Entry 9GU2 (electron microscopy, 2.73 A resolution); this record covers chains A and H of the 9 polymer chains in the assembly.

Chain A:
Molecule: Acetylcholine receptor subunit alpha
Organism: Homo sapiens
Reference sequence: P02708 (ACHA_HUMAN); residues 1-437 here correspond to UniProt positions 21-457 (UniProt number = residue number + 20)
Chain sequence (437 residues; row label = number of the first residue in the row):
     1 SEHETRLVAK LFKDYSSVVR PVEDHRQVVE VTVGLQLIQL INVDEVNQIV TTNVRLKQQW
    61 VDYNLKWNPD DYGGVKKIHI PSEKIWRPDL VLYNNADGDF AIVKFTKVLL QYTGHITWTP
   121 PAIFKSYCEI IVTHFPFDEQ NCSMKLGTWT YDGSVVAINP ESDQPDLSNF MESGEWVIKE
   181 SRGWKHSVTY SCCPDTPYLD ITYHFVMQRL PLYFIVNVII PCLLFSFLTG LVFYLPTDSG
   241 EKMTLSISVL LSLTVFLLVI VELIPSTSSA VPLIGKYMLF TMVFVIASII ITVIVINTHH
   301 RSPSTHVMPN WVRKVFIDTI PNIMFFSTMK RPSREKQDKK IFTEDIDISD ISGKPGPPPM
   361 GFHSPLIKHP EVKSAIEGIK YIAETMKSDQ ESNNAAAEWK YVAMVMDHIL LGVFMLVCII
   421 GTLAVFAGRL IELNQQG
Not modelled in the structure: 324-392, 427-437
Cystine bridges: Cys128-Cys142, Cys192-Cys193
Glycans and other covalent adducts: glycan linked to Asn141
Residues lining bound ligands: acetylcholine (ACH): Tyr93, Thr148, Trp149, Thr150, Tyr190, Cys192, Cys193, Tyr198
UniProt features mapped onto this chain:
  - glycosylation: Asn141 (N-linked (GlcNAc...) asparagine)

Chain H:
Molecule: Fab35 heavy chain
Organism: Rattus norvegicus
Chain sequence (219 residues; row label = number of the first residue in the row):
     1 EVQLQESGPG LVQPSETLSL TCTVSGFSLT SYSVSWLRQP SGKGPEWMGR MWDDGGTVYN
    61 SGLKSRLSIS RDTSKNQVFL KMNSLQTDDT GTYYCTRDER IRAINWFAYW GQGTLVTVSS
   121 AETTAPSVYP LAPGTALKSN SMVTLGCLVK GYFPEPVTVT WNSGALSSGV HTFPAVLQSG
   181 LYTLTSSVTV PSSTWPSQTV TCNVAHPGQQ HQRWTRKLC
Cystine bridges: Cys22-Cys95, Cys147-Cys202

How chain A and chain H interact:
Contacting residue pairs - 29 pairs, chain A then chain H:
  Glu2(A) with Gly56(H)
  His3(A) with Thr57(H); Val58(H)
  Arg6(A) with Trp52(H); Asp54(H), salt bridge; Gly56(H); Thr57(H)
  Lys10(A) with Trp52(H); Asp53(H), salt bridge; Arg100(H), hydrogen bond (backbone-side chain); Arg102(H)
  Leu11(A) with Ala103(H), hydrophobic
  Lys13(A) with Arg100(H)
  Asp14(A) with Arg102(H), salt bridge
  Tyr15(A) with Arg102(H)
  Asn64(A) with Arg102(H)
  Lys66(A) with Ala103(H); Ile104(H)
  Trp67(A) with Ala103(H), hydrophobic; Ile104(H), hydrophobic
  Asp70(A) with Trp47(H); Val58(H)
  Asp71(A) with Arg50(H), salt bridge; Trp52(H); Val58(H); Asn105(H)
  Tyr72(A) with Trp52(H); Ala103(H)
  Gly73(A) with Val58(H)
Also at the interface, not in a pair above, chain A (17 interface residues in all): Leu7, Asn68

Overview:
Chain A and chain H form an interface of 17 and 13 residues respectively; the contacts include 1 hydrogen bond
and 4 salt bridges. Polar pairs include Arg6(A)-Asp54(H), Lys10(A)-Asp53(H) and Asp14(A)-Arg102(H). Ligands of
chain A: acetylcholine.
Here chain A is Acetylcholine receptor subunit alpha (Homo sapiens) and chain H is Fab35 heavy chain (Rattus
norvegicus). Entry 9GU2 (Human adult muscle nAChR in desensitised state in nanodisc with 100 uM acetylcholine)
was determined by electron microscopy together with 9GU0, 9GU1 and 9GU3 from the same study.
